3I63 - chains A and B of the 4 polymer chains in the assembly; structure by X-ray diffraction, 2.09 A resolution.

# Chain A
Molecule: Toluene-4-monooxygenase system protein A
From: Pseudomonas mendocina
Notes: EC 1.14.13.-
UniProtKB: Q6Q8Q7 (Q6Q8Q7_PSEME); residues 1-500 here = UniProt positions 1-500
Sequence (500 residues; row label = number of the first residue in the row):
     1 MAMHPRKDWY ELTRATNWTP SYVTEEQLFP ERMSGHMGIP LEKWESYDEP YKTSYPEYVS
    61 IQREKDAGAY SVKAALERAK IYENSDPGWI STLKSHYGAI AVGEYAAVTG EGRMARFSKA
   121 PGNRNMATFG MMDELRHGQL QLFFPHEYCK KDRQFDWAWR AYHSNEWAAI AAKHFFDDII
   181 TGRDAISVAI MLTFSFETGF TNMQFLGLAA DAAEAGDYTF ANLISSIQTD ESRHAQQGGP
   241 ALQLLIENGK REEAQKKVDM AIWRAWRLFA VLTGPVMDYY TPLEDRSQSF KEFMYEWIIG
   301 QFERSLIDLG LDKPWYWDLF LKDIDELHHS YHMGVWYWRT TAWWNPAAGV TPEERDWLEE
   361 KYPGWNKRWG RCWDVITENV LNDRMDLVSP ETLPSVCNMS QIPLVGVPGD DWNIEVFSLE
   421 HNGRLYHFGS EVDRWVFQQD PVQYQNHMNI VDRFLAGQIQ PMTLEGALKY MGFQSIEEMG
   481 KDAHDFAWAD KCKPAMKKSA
Disordered / not traced: 1, 493-500
Bound ions: Fe ion site 1: Glu-104, Glu-134, His-137 (together with hydrogen peroxide); Fe ion site 2: Glu-134, Glu-197, Glu-231, His-234 (together with hydrogen peroxide)
Residues lining bound ligands:
  - hydrogen peroxide (PEO), molecule 1: Ile-100, Gly-103, Glu-104, Phe-176, Phe-196, Phe-205
  - hydrogen peroxide (PEO), molecule 2: Glu-104, Ala-107, Glu-134, His-137, Glu-197, Glu-231

# Chain B
Molecule: Toluene-4-monooxygenase system protein E
From: Pseudomonas mendocina
Notes: EC 1.14.13.-
UniProtKB: Q00460 (TMOE_PSEME); residue numbers follow UniProt; this construct covers 1-327
Sequence (327 residues; numbered 1 to 327; the number before each row is that of its first residue):
     1 MSFESKKPMR TWSHLAEMRK KPSEYDIVSR KLHYSTNNPD SPWELSPDSP MNLWYKQYRN
    61 ASPLKHDNWD AFTDPDQLVY RTYNLMQDGQ ESYVQSLFDQ FNEREHDQMV REGWEHTMAR
   121 CYSPLRYLFH CLQMSSAYVQ QMAPASTISN CCILQTADSL RWLTHTAYRT HELSLTYPDA
   181 GLGEHERELW EKEPGWQGLR ELMEKQLTAF DWGEAFVSLN LVVKPMIVES IFKPLQQQAW
   241 ENNDTLLPLL IDSQLKDAER HSRWSKALVK HALENPDNHA VIEGWIEKWR PLADRAAEAY
   301 LSMLSSDILH AQYLERSTSL RASILTV
Disordered / not traced: 1-4, 308-327

# How chain A and chain B interact
Pairs across the interface (190; chain A residue first):
  Ala-2(A) with Asp-99(B), hydrogen bond (backbone-side chain); Asn-102(B), hydrogen bond (backbone-side chain); Glu-103(B), hydrogen bond (backbone-side chain)
  Met-3(A) with Gln-95(B); Asp-99(B); Tyr-168(B)
  His-4(A) with Asn-102(B); Tyr-168(B), hydrogen bond (backbone-side chain); Glu-172(B), salt bridge; Leu-175(B)
  Asp-8(A) with His-171(B), hydrogen bond (backbone-side chain)
  Trp-9(A) with Thr-164(B); Tyr-168(B); His-171(B)
  Leu-12(A) with Arg-126(B); Ala-167(B), hydrophobic; Thr-170(B); His-171(B); Gly-183(B)
  Thr-13(A) with Leu-163(B); Ala-167(B)
  Ala-15(A) with Arg-126(B), hydrogen bond (backbone-side chain); Tyr-127(B), hydrogen bond (backbone-side chain)
  Thr-16(A) with Tyr-127(B); His-130(B); Leu-163(B)
  Asn-17(A) with Tyr-127(B); Arg-187(B)
  Trp-18(A) with Cys-131(B), hydrophobic; Arg-187(B); Trp-190(B); Glu-191(B); Arg-200(B); Glu-204(B), hydrogen bond
  Thr-19(A) with Arg-187(B), hydrogen bond; Glu-191(B), hydrogen bond (backbone-side chain); Arg-200(B), hydrogen bond (backbone-side chain)
  Pro-20(A) with Arg-200(B); Glu-204(B)
  Ser-21(A) with Arg-200(B), hydrogen bond; Glu-204(B), hydrogen bond (backbone-side chain)
  Tyr-22(A) with Gln-197(B), hydrogen bond; Arg-200(B); Glu-201(B); Glu-204(B), hydrogen bond (backbone-side chain)
  Val-23(A) with Glu-204(B), hydrogen bond (backbone-side chain); Thr-208(B)
  Gln-27(A) with Thr-208(B); Phe-210(B)
  Leu-28(A) with Leu-207(B), hydrophobic; Thr-208(B)
  Phe-29(A) with Met-134(B), hydrophobic
  Arg-32(A) with Pro-50(B), hydrogen bond (side chain-backbone); Leu-53(B); Trp-54(B)
  Met-33(A) with Met-51(B), hydrophobic; Trp-54(B)
  Glu-45(A) with Arg-187(B), salt bridge
  Tyr-55(A) with Tyr-83(B), hydrogen bond; Gln-87(B), hydrogen bond; Ala-157(B); Asp-158(B); Arg-161(B)
  Pro-56(A) with Glu-91(B); Gln-95(B)
  Tyr-58(A) with Tyr-80(B), hydrogen bond
  Val-59(A) with Asn-84(B); Asp-88(B)
  Ser-60(A) with Asp-88(B)
  Gln-62(A) with Tyr-80(B), hydrogen bond; Asn-84(B)
  Arg-63(A) with Leu-85(B); Asp-88(B), salt bridge
  Asp-66(A) with Tyr-80(B)
  Tyr-70(A) with Arg-81(B)
  Val-102(A) with Leu-32(B); Tyr-34(B), hydrophobic
  Tyr-105(A) with Leu-32(B), hydrophobic; His-33(B); Ser-146(B), hydrogen bond (side chain-backbone); Ser-149(B); Asn-150(B), hydrogen bond
  Ala-106(A) with Tyr-34(B)
  Val-108(A) with Gln-140(B); Ile-153(B), hydrophobic
  Thr-109(A) with Gln-140(B), hydrogen bond
  Gly-112(A) with Gln-140(B); Gln-141(B)
  Arg-113(A) with Met-51(B); Tyr-55(B), hydrogen bond; Gln-141(B)
  Ala-115(A) with Met-134(B); Ala-137(B), hydrophobic
  Arg-116(A) with Met-134(B); Gln-141(B); Leu-207(B), hydrogen bond (side chain-backbone); Phe-210(B)
  Phe-117(A) with Tyr-138(B), hydrophobic; Gln-141(B)
  Arg-124(A) with His-130(B), hydrogen bond; Gln-133(B); Met-134(B)
  Asn-125(A) with His-130(B); Gln-133(B), hydrogen bond; Leu-160(B)
  Thr-128(A) with Gln-133(B), hydrogen bond; Thr-156(B); Leu-160(B)
  Phe-129(A) with Leu-160(B), hydrophobic
  Met-131(A) with Ala-137(B), hydrophobic; Gln-140(B); Thr-156(B)
  Met-132(A) with Tyr-80(B); Tyr-83(B), hydrophobic; Ile-153(B), hydrophobic; Leu-154(B), hydrophobic; Ala-157(B), hydrophobic
  Leu-135(A) with Asn-150(B); Ile-153(B), hydrophobic
  Arg-136(A) with Tyr-80(B)
  Gln-139(A) with Val-28(B); Ser-29(B); Val-79(B); Tyr-80(B); Asn-150(B)
  Leu-142(A) with Trp-12(B); Val-28(B); Leu-32(B), hydrophobic
  Phe-143(A) with Val-28(B), hydrophobic
  His-146(A) with Arg-10(B); Thr-11(B), hydrogen bond; Trp-12(B); Ile-27(B)
  Cys-149(A) with Pro-8(B); Met-9(B); Trp-12(B), hydrophobic
  Lys-150(A) with Pro-8(B); Met-9(B), hydrogen bond (backbone-backbone)
  Lys-151(A) with Pro-8(B)
  Arg-153(A) with Lys-6(B); Lys-7(B), hydrogen bond (side chain-backbone); Pro-8(B); Met-9(B)
  Phe-155(A) with Trp-12(B)
  Asp-156(A) with Trp-12(B); Ser-13(B), hydrogen bond
  Ala-158(A) with Trp-12(B), hydrophobic
  Trp-159(A) with Trp-12(B), hydrophobic; Ser-13(B); His-14(B), hydrogen bond; Arg-30(B), hydrogen bond (side chain-backbone); Lys-31(B), hydrogen bond (side chain-backbone); Leu-32(B)
  Tyr-162(A) with Tyr-34(B)
  His-163(A) with Lys-31(B), hydrogen bond (side chain-backbone); Asn-37(B), hydrogen bond
  Ile-170(A) with Glu-44(B)
  Lys-173(A) with Tyr-34(B); Glu-44(B)
  His-174(A) with Glu-44(B); Leu-45(B)
  Asp-177(A) with Tyr-34(B), hydrogen bond; Trp-43(B); Glu-44(B), hydrogen bond (side chain-backbone); Leu-45(B)
  Asp-178(A) with Leu-45(B)
  Thr-181(A) with Trp-43(B); Met-51(B)
  Gly-182(A) with Met-51(B)
  Arg-183(A) with Met-51(B)
  Val-442(A) with Ser-46(B); Ser-49(B)
  Gln-443(A) with Leu-45(B); Ser-46(B), hydrogen bond (backbone-backbone); Ser-49(B); Pro-50(B)
  Tyr-444(A) with Ser-46(B)
  Gln-445(A) with Ser-46(B)
  Asn-446(A) with Ser-46(B), hydrogen bond (backbone-side chain); Pro-47(B); Asp-48(B), hydrogen bond
  His-447(A) with Glu-44(B), salt bridge; Leu-45(B); Ser-46(B)
  Arg-453(A) with Glu-44(B), salt bridge
  Gln-474(A) with Ser-5(B); Lys-6(B)
  Ser-475(A) with Ser-5(B); Lys-6(B)
  Glu-477(A) with Lys-6(B), hydrogen bond (side chain-backbone)
Also at the interface, not in a pair above, chain A (87 interface residues in all): Pro-30, Leu-41, Asp-133, Pro-145, Asp-152, Arg-160
Also at the interface, not in a pair above, chain B (86 interface residues in all): Glu-24, Phe-98, Lys-205

# Overview
87 residues of chain A and 86 residues of chain B are in contact; the contacts include 44 hydrogen bonds and 5
salt bridges. Polar pairs include His-4(A)/Glu-172(B), Glu-45(A)/Arg-187(B) and Arg-63(A)/Asp-88(B). Chain A
binds hydrogen peroxide.
Here chain A is Toluene-4-monooxygenase system protein A and chain B is Toluene-4-monooxygenase system protein
E, both from Pseudomonas mendocina. Entry 3I63 (Peroxide Bound Toluene 4-Monooxygenase) was determined by
X-ray diffraction (same publication as 3I5J).
